PDB entry 7MQR | electron microscopy, 4.10 A resolution (low resolution: residue-level contacts below are approximate; hydrogen-bond / salt-bridge calls are withheld) | chains G and H of the 10 polymer chains in the assembly

Chain G:
Name: Insulin A chain
UniProtKB: P01308 (INS_HUMAN); residues 1-21 here correspond to UniProt positions 90-110 (UniProt number = residue number + 89)
Sequence (24 residues; each row starts with the number of its first residue):
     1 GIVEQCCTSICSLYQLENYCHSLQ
Differences from the reference sequence: engineered mutation His21 (Asn110 in P01308); insertion (22-24)
Disulfides: Cys6-Cys11

Chain H:
Name: Insulin B chain
UniProtKB: P01308 (INS_HUMAN); residues 1-22 here correspond to UniProt positions 25-46 (UniProt number = residue number + 24)
Sequence (22 residues; numbered 1 to 22; the number before each row is that of its first residue):
     1 FVNQHLCGSELVEALYLVCLER
Unresolved in the structure: 1-4, 21-22
Differences from the reference sequence: engineered mutation Glu10 (His34 in P01308), Leu20 (Gly44 in P01308)

Chain G / chain H interface:
Contacting residue pairs (4; chain G residue first):
  Cys7(G) - Cys7(H)  disulfide
  Thr8(G) - His5(H)
  Leu13(G) - Val18(H)
  Cys20(G) - Cys19(H)  disulfide
Also at the interface, not in a pair above, chain G (9 interface residues in all): Cys6, Ile10, Leu16, Glu17, Tyr19
Also at the interface, not in a pair above, chain H (7 interface residues in all): Leu6, Leu11, Leu15
Cross-chain cystine bridges: Cys7(G)-Cys7(H), Cys20(G)-Cys19(H)

In short:
9 residues of chain G face 7 of chain H across their interface; the contacts include 2 disulfide bonds.
Chain G is Insulin A chain and chain H is Insulin B chain; the structure, The insulin receptor ectodomain in
complex with four venom hybrid insulins - symmetric conformation, was determined by electron microscopy,
deposited together with 7MQO and 7MQS.
